Entry 7FP9 (X-ray diffraction, 1.90 A resolution); this record covers chains A and B.

== Chain A ==
Protein: Pre-mRNA-splicing factor 8
Source organism: Saccharomyces cerevisiae S288C
UniProtKB: P33334 (PRP8_YEAST); residues 1836-2090 here = UniProt positions 1836-2090
Amino-acid sequence (258 residues; row label = number of the first residue in the row):
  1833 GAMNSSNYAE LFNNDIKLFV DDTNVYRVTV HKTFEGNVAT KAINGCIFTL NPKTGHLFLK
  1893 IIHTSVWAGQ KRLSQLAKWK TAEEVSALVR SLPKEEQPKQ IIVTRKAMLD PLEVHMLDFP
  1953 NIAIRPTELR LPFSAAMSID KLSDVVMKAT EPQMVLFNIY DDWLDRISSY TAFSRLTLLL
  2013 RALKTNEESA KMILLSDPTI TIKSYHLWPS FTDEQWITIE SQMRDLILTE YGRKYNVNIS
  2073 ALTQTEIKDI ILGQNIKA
Not modelled in the structure: 2070-2090
Sequence notes: expression tag (1833-1835)
UniProt features mapped onto this chain:
  - mutagenesis: Asp1853 (D1853A: Alters protein folding. Severely impaired growth. Strongly reduced growth at 35 degrees Celsius; when associated with A-1854; D1853N: Reduced growth at 30 degrees Celsius ...), Asp1854 (D1854A: Reduced growth at 30 degrees Celsius. Strongly reduced growth at 16 degrees Celsius. Strongly reduced growth at 35 degrees Celsius; when associated with A-1853 ...), Thr1855 (T1855A: Reduced growth at 30 degrees Celsius. Strongly reduced growth at 16 degrees Celsius), Thr1936 (T1936A: Reduced growth at 30 degrees Celsius. Strongly reduced growth at 16 degrees Celsius), Arg1937 (R1937K: Severely impaired growth. Reduced growth at 30 degrees Celsius. Strongly reduced growth at 16 degrees Celsius)

== Chain B ==
Protein: A1 cistron-splicing factor AAR2
Source organism: Saccharomyces cerevisiae S288C
UniProtKB: P32357 (AAR2_YEAST); aligned to UniProt positions 1-317 over residues 1-317
Amino-acid sequence (308 residues; each row starts with the number of its first residue; note: 13 numbers in that range are skipped by the numbering (no residue carries them; nothing is unmodelled there); numbers below 1 keep their minus sign (Gly-3 is residue -3)):
    -3 GAMAMNTVPF TSAPIEVTIG IDQYSFNVKE NQPFHGIKDI PIGHVHVIHF QHADNSSMRY
    57 GYWFDCRMGN FYIQYDPKDG LYKMMEERDG AKFENIVHNF KERQMMVSYP KIDEDDTWYN
   117 LTEFVQMDKI RKIVRKDENQ FSYVDSSMTT VQENEL
   166 SSSSSDPAHS LNYTVINFKS REAIRPGHEM EDFLDKSYYL NTVMLQGIFK NSSNYFGELQ
   226 FAFLNAMFFG NYGSSLQWHA MIELICSSAT VPKHMLDKLD EILYYQIKTL PEQYSDILLN
   286 ERVWNICLYS SFQKNSLHNT EKIMENKYPE LL
Not modelled in the structure: -3 to 0, 166-169
Sequence notes: expression tag (-3 to 0); conflict Ser166 (Leu153 in P32357), Ser167 (Lys154 in P32357), Ser170 (Asp in P32357)
UniProt features mapped onto this chain:
  - region: Leu261 to Ile282 (Leucine-zipper)
  - modified residue: Ser253 (Phosphoserine), Thr274 (Phosphothreonine)

== Chain A / chain B interface ==
Residue-residue contacts (17):
  Gln1907(A) - Met195(B)
  Gln1907(A) - Leu199(B)
  Leu1908(A) - Met195(B)  hydrophobic
  Trp1911(A) - Glu194(B)
  Trp1911(A) - Met195(B)
  Trp1911(A) - Phe198(B)  hydrophobic
  Asp1942(A) - Lys184(B)  salt bridge
  Glu1945(A) - Lys184(B)  salt bridge
  Val1946(A) - Ile189(B)  hydrophobic
  Val1946(A) - Glu194(B)
  Val1946(A) - Phe198(B)  hydrophobic
  His1947(A) - Glu194(B)  salt bridge
  Leu1949(A) - Lys184(B)
  Leu1949(A) - Ser185(B)
  Leu1949(A) - Arg186(B)
  Leu1949(A) - Ile189(B)  hydrophobic
  Asp1950(A) - Arg186(B)  salt bridge

== Summary ==
The interface between chain A and chain B involves 9 residues on one side and 8 on the other; the contacts
include 4 salt bridges. Polar contacts include Asp1942(A)-Lys184(B), Glu1945(A)-Lys184(B) and
His1947(A)-Glu194(B). UniProt lists 5 mutagenesis sites on chain A.
Chain A is Pre-mRNA-splicing factor 8 and chain B is A1 cistron-splicing factor AAR2, both from Saccharomyces
cerevisiae S288C; the structure, PanDDA analysis group deposition -- Aar2/RNaseH in complex with fragment
P09A12 from the F2X-Universal Library, was determined by X-ray diffraction together with 5ST0, 5ST1, 5ST2,
5ST3, 5ST4, 5ST5 and 248 further entries from the same study.
